PDB entry 6TQO | electron microscopy, 3.80 A resolution | chains B and R of the 15 polymer chains in the assembly

# Chain B
Molecule: Transcription antitermination protein NusB
From: Escherichia coli
UniProtKB: A0A4P8C5Y7 (A0A4P8C5Y7_ECOLX); residues 1-139 here = UniProt positions 1-139
Sequence (141 residues; numbered -1 to 139; the number before each row is that of its first residue; numbers below 1 keep their minus sign (Gly-1 is residue -1)):
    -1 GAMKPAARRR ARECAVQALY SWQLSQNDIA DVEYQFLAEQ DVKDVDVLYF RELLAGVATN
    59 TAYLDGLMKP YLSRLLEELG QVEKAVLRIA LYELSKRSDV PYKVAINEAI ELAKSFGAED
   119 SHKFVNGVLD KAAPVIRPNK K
Disordered / not traced: -1 to 3, 138-139
Differences from the reference sequence: expression tag (-1 to 0)

# Chain R
Molecule: rrnGnut RNA
Sequence (85 nucleotides; numbered 1 to 85; the number before each row is that of its first residue):
     1 GCCGCGCCGC UGAGAAAAAG CGAAGCGGCA CUGCUCUUUA ACAAUUUAUC AGACAAUCUG
    61 UGUGGGUGUA GACCUGGCGU GUGGC
Disordered / not traced: 1-29, 53-55, 67-74
Bound ions: Mg2+: C85 (shared with 3 residues of chain Y)

# Chain B / chain R interface
Pairs across the interface (33):
  Ala4(B) with U32(R), hydrogen bond to the base
  Ala5(B) with U32(R), hydrogen bond to the base
  Arg6(B) with G33(R), base contact
  Arg7(B) with G33(R), hydrogen bond to the sugar; C34(R), sugar contact
  Ser71(B) with U38(R), hydrogen bond to the base
  Arg72(B) with U39(R), salt bridge to the phosphate
  Leu77(B) with U39(R), base contact
  Gly78(B) with U39(R), hydrogen bond to the base
  Glu81(B) with U39(R), base contact
  Tyr100(B) with U35(R), hydrogen bond to the base
  Lys101(B) with C34(R), base contact
  Val102(B) with C34(R), base contact
  Ile104(B) with U35(R), base contact
  Asn105(B) with C34(R), hydrogen bond to the phosphate; U35(R), hydrogen bond to the phosphate; C36(R), hydrogen bond to the base
  Ile108(B) with C36(R), base contact
  Glu109(B) with C36(R), base contact
  Lys112(B) with C36(R), hydrogen bond to the base
  Glu117(B) with A40(R), phosphate contact; A41(R), phosphate contact
  Asp118(B) with U39(R), phosphate contact; A40(R), phosphate contact
  Lys121(B) with U37(R), phosphate contact; U38(R), sugar contact
  Phe122(B) with U38(R), phosphate contact; U39(R), stacking on the base
  Asn124(B) with U35(R), base contact; C36(R), sugar contact; U37(R), hydrogen bond to the sugar
  Gly125(B) with U38(R), hydrogen bond to the base
  Val126(B) with U38(R), hydrogen bond to the base
Other interface residues (no listed pair), chain B (26 interface residues in all): Glu76, Ala116

# In short
26 residues of chain B face 10 of chain R across their interface, with 13 hydrogen bonds, 1 salt bridge and 1
aromatic stacking contact. Among the polar pairs are Ala4(B)-U32(R), Ala5(B)-U32(R) and Ser71(B)-U38(R).
Chain B is Transcription antitermination protein NusB (Escherichia coli) and chain R is rrnGnut RNA; the
structure, rrn anti-termination complex, was determined by electron microscopy (same publication as 6TQN).
